Entry 1D3U (X-ray diffraction, 2.40 A resolution); this record covers chains D and B of the 4 polymer chains in the assembly.

Chain D:
Molecule: DNA 23-mer: bre+tata-box
Sequence (23 nucleotides; each row starts with the number of its first residue):
  1426 TATAAGTATTTAAACTTTACTCT

Chain B:
Name: Transcription initiation factor iib
Organism: Pyrococcus woesei
Notes: fragment: c-terminal core, residues 62-261
Reference sequence: P61999 (TF2B_PYRWO); residues 1100-1300 here correspond to UniProt positions 61-261 (UniProt number = residue number - 1039)
Sequence (201 residues; row label = number of the first residue in the row):
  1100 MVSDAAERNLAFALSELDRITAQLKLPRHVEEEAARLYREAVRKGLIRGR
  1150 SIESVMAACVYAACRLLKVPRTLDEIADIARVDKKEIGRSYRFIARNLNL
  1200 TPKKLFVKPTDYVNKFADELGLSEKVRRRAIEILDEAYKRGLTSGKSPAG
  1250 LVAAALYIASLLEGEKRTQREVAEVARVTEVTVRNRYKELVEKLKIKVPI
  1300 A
Sequence notes: engineered mutation Met-1100 (Arg61 in P61999)

How chain D and chain B interact:
Pairs across the interface - 18 pairs, chain D then chain B:
  DA1430(D) / Gly-1148(B)  sugar contact
  DA1430(D) / Arg-1149(B)  salt bridge to the phosphate
  DG1431(D) / Arg-1188(B)  salt bridge to the phosphate
  DC1440(D) / Ser-1243(B)  phosphate contact
  DC1440(D) / Gly-1244(B)  sugar contact
  DC1440(D) / Lys-1245(B)  salt bridge to the phosphate
  DC1440(D) / Ser-1246(B)  phosphate contact
  DT1441(D) / Lys-1245(B)  phosphate contact
  DT1441(D) / Ser-1246(B)  hydrogen bond to the phosphate
  DT1441(D) / Thr-1281(B)  sugar contact
  DT1441(D) / Arg-1285(B)  salt bridge to the phosphate
  DT1442(D) / Val-1277(B)  phosphate contact
  DT1442(D) / Thr-1278(B)  hydrogen bond to the phosphate
  DT1442(D) / Val-1280(B)  base contact
  DT1442(D) / Thr-1281(B)  hydrogen bond to the phosphate
  DT1443(D) / Thr-1278(B)  base contact
  DT1443(D) / Val-1280(B)  base contact
  DA1444(D) / Val-1280(B)  base contact
Interface residues without a listed pair, chain D (8 interface residues in all): DA1429
Interface residues without a listed pair, chain B (16 interface residues in all): Arg-1147, Glu-1185, Arg-1276, Asn-1284

Overview:
8 residues of chain D and 16 residues of chain B are in contact; the contacts include 3 hydrogen bonds and 4
salt bridges. Among the polar pairs are DT1441(D)/Ser-1246(B), DT1442(D)/Thr-1278(B) and
DT1442(D)/Thr-1281(B).
Here chain D is DNA 23-mer: bre+tata-box and chain B is Transcription initiation factor iib (Pyrococcus
woesei). Entry 1D3U (Tata-binding protein/transcription factor (ii)b/bre+tata-box complex from pyrococcus
woesei) was determined by X-ray diffraction.
